Entry 5DML (X-ray diffraction, 2.45 A resolution); this record covers chain A.

[Chain A]
Molecule: Homocysteine S-methyltransferase
From: Escherichia coli (strain K12)
Notes: EC 2.1.1.10
Reference sequence: Q47690 (MMUM_ECOLI); numbering as in UniProt (aligned over 1-310)
Chain sequence (310 residues; numbered 1 to 310; the number before each row is that of its first residue):
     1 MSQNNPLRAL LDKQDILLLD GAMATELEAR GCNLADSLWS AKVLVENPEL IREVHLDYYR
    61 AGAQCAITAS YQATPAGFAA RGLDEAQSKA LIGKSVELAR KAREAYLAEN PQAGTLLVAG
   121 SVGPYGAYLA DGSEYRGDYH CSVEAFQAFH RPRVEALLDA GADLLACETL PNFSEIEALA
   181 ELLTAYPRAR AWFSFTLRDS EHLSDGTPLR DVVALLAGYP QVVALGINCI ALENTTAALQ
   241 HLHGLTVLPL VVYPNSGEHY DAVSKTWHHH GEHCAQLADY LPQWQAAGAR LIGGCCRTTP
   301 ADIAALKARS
Unresolved in the structure: 1-3, 260-274
Curated features (UniProtKB/Swiss-Prot):
  - binding site (Zn(2+)): C229, C295, C296
Disulfide bonds: C229-C295

[Overview]
From UniProt: 3 Zn2+-binding residues.
Chain A is Homocysteine S-methyltransferase (Escherichia coli (strain K12)); the structure, Crystal Structure
of the Homocysteine Methyltransferase MmuM from Escherichia coli, Oxidized form, was determined by X-ray
diffraction (same publication as 5DMM and 5DMN).
